4B22 - chains A and Y of the 3 polymer chains in the assembly; structure by X-ray diffraction, 1.90 A resolution.

[Chain A]
Molecule: MAG2, DNA-3-methyladenine glycosylase 2
Organism: Schizosaccharomyces pombe
Notes: EC 3.2.2.21
UniProtKB: O94468 (MAG2_SCHPO); residue numbers follow UniProt; this construct covers 1-213
Sequence (232 residues; row label = number of the first residue in the row; numbers below 1 keep their minus sign (Met-18 is residue -18)):
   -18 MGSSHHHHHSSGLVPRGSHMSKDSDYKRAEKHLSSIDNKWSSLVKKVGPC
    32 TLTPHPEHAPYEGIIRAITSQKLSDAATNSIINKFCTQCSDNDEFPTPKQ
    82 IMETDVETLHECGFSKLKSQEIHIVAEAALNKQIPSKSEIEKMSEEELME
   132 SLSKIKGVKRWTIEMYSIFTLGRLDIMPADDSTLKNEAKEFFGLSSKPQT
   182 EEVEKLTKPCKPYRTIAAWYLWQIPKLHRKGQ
Unresolved in the structure: -18 to 3, 210-213
Sequence notes: expression tag (-18 to 0)
UniProt features mapped onto this chain:
  - binding site (DNA): Lys53, Leu54, Ser61, His91, Gly94, Ser96, Lys97, Lys99, Glu102, Lys137, Gly138, Lys140, Thr143, Ser163, Thr164
  - mutagenesis: Lys53 (K53G: Looses the ability to bind abasic DNA), Asp56 (D56S: Endows DNA glycosylase activity)
Reported in the primary citation:
  - mutagenesis - K53G: abolished binding to abasic DNA

[Chain Y]
Molecule: 11-nt DNA strand
Sequence (11 nucleotides; each row starts with the number of its first residue):
    12 CGATGGGTAGC

[Chain A / chain Y interface]
Residue-residue contacts - 19 pairs, chain A then chain Y:
  Gln52(A) - DG16(Y)  base contact
  Lys53(A) - DG16(Y)  base contact
  Lys53(A) - DG17(Y)  hydrogen bond to the base
  Leu54(A) - DG17(Y)  base contact
  Ser55(A) - DG17(Y)  hydrogen bond to the base
  Ser55(A) - DG18(Y)  base contact
  Ala57(A) - DG18(Y)  phosphate contact
  Ala57(A) - DT19(Y)  phosphate contact
  Ala58(A) - DG17(Y)  base contact
  Ala58(A) - DG18(Y)  sugar contact
  Ser61(A) - DG17(Y)  phosphate contact
  Ser61(A) - DG18(Y)  sugar contact
  His91(A) - DG16(Y)  salt bridge to the phosphate
  Gly94(A) - DG16(Y)  phosphate contact
  Gly94(A) - DG17(Y)  phosphate contact
  Ser96(A) - DT15(Y)  phosphate contact
  Ser96(A) - DG16(Y)  phosphate contact
  Lys97(A) - DG16(Y)  hydrogen bond to the phosphate
  Lys99(A) - DG16(Y)  hydrogen bond to the base
Interface residues without a listed pair, chain A (15 interface residues in all): Ile62, Lys65, Phe95

[Summary]
The interface between chain A and chain Y involves 15 residues on one side and 5 on the other, with 4 hydrogen
bonds and 1 salt bridge. Polar pairs include Lys53(A)-DG17(Y), Ser55(A)-DG17(Y) and Lys99(A)-DG16(Y). From the
paper: K53G of chain A abolishes binding to abasic DNA.
Here chain A is MAG2, DNA-3-methyladenine glycosylase 2 (Schizosaccharomyces pombe) and chain Y is an 11-nt
DNA strand. Entry 4B22 (Unprecedented sculpting of DNA at abasic sites by DNA glycosylase homolog Mag2) was
determined by X-ray diffraction (same publication as 4B23 and 4B24).
